Entry 9D2C (X-ray diffraction, 2.38 A resolution); this record covers chains E and F of the 6 polymer chains in the assembly.

== Chain E (and F) ==
Protein: Molybdenum-pterin binding domain-containing protein
Organism: Eubacterium limosum
Notes: chain F of this document is another copy of the same molecule, construct and numbering; everything in this record applies to it too
Reference sequence: A0A0U3FVB3 (A0A0U3FVB3_EUBLI); residue numbers follow UniProt; this construct covers 1-70
Sequence (78 residues; row label = number of the first residue in the row):
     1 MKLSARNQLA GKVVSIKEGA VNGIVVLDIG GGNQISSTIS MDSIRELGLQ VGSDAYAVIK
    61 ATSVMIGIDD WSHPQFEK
Disordered / not traced: 72-78 (chain F: 71-78)
Sequence notes: expression tag (71-78)

== Chain E / chain F interface ==
Residue-residue contacts (32; chain E residue first):
  Met-1(E) with Met-1(F), hydrogen bond (backbone-backbone); Gln-8(F); Tyr-56(F), hydrophobic; Val-58(F), hydrophobic
  Lys-2(E) with Glu-46(F), salt bridge; Leu-47(F)
  Leu-3(E) with Leu-3(F), hydrophobic; Val-58(F), hydrophobic
  Ser-4(E) with Ile-39(F); Ser-43(F), hydrogen bond (backbone-side chain); Leu-47(F)
  Arg-6(E) with Ser-40(F); Asp-42(F); Ser-43(F), hydrogen bond; Glu-46(F)
  Gln-8(E) with Met-1(F)
  Thr-38(E) with Lys-60(F), hydrogen bond (backbone-side chain)
  Ile-39(E) with Ser-4(F); Lys-60(F)
  Ser-40(E) with Arg-6(F)
  Asp-42(E) with Arg-6(F)
  Ser-43(E) with Ser-4(F), hydrogen bond (side chain-backbone); Arg-6(F), hydrogen bond
  Glu-46(E) with Lys-2(F); Arg-6(F), salt bridge
  Leu-47(E) with Lys-2(F); Ser-4(F)
  Tyr-56(E) with Met-1(F), hydrophobic
  Val-58(E) with Met-1(F), hydrophobic; Leu-3(F), hydrophobic
  Lys-60(E) with Thr-38(F), hydrogen bond (side chain-backbone); Ile-39(F)

== In short ==
Chain E and chain F each contribute 16 residues to their interface; the contacts include 7 hydrogen bonds and
2 salt bridges. Polar pairs include Lys-2(E)/Glu-46(F), Glu-46(E)/Arg-6(F) and Ser-4(E)/Ser-43(F).
Chain E and chain F are both Molybdenum-pterin binding domain-containing protein (Eubacterium limosum); the
structure, Crystal Structure of Tungbindin Treated with Proteinase K, was determined by X-ray diffraction,
deposited together with 9BEB, 9BED, 9BEL, 9BEM and 9BJF.
